4LFC - chains A and I of the 21 polymer chains in the assembly; structure by X-ray diffraction, 3.60 A resolution.

Chain A:
Molecule: 16S rRNA
Source organism: Thermus thermophilus
Sequence (1522 nucleotides; each row starts with the number of its first residue; note: 42 numbers in that range are skipped by the numbering (no residue carries them; nothing is unmodelled there); a row labelled like 190A-190L holds insertion residues (190A, then the next letters in order); numbering starts at 0):
     0 UUUGUUGGAG AGUUUGAUCC UGGCUCAGGG UGAACGCUGG CGGCGUGCCU AAGACAUGCA
    60 AGUCGUGCGG G
    73 CCGCGGGGUU UU
    88 ACUCCG
    95 UGGUC
   101 AGCGGCGGAC GGGUGAGUAA CGCGUGGGU
  129A G
   130 ACCUACCCGG AAGAGGGGGA CAACCCGGGG AAACUCGGGC UAAUCCCCCA UGUGGACCCG
   190 C
190A-190L CCCUUGGGGUGU
   191 GUCCAAAGGG CUUU
   216 GCCCGCUUCC GGAUGGGCCC GCGUCCCAUC AGCUAGUUGG UGGGGUAAUG GCCCACCAAG
   276 GCGACGACGG GUAGCCGGUC UGAGAGGAUG GCCGGCCACA GGGGCACUGA GACACGGGCC
   336 CCACUCCUAC GGGAGGCAGC AGUUAGGAAU CUUCCGCAAU GGGCGCAAGC CUGACGGAGC
   396 GACGCCGCUU GGAGGAAGAA GCCCUUCGGG GUGUAAACUC CUGAA
   442 CCCGGGACGA AACCCCCGAC GA
   474 GGGGACUGAC GGUACCGGG
   494 GUAAUAGCGC CGGCCAACUC CGUGCCAGCA GCCGCGGUAA UACGGAGGGC GCGAGCGUUA
   554 CCCGGAUUCA CUGGGCGUAA AGGGCGUGUA GGCGGCCUGG GGCGUCCCAU GUGAAAGACC
   614 ACGGCUCAAC CGUGGGGGAG CGUGGGAUAC GCUCAGGCUA GACGGUGGGA GAGGGUGGUG
   674 GAAUUCCCGG AGUAGCGGUG AAAUGCGCAG AUACCGGGAG GAACGCCGAU GGCGAAGGCA
   734 GCCACCUGGU CCACCCGUGA CGCUGAGGCG CGAAAGCGUG GGGAGCAAAC CGGAUUAGAU
   794 ACCCGGGUAG UCCACGCCCU AAACGAUGCG CGCUAGGUCU CUGGGUCU
   848 CCUGGGGGCC GAAGCUAACG CGUUAAGCGC GCCGCCUGGG GAGUACGGCC GCAAGGCUGA
   908 AACUCAAAGG AAUUGACGGG GGCCCGCACA AGCGGUGGAG CAUGUGGUUU AAUUCGAAGX
   968 AACGCGAAGA ACCUUACCAG GCCUUGACAU GCUAGG
 1003A G
  1004 AACCCGGGUG AAAGCCUGGG GUGCCCC
1030A-1030D GCGA
  1031 GGGGAGCCCU AGCACAGGUG CUGCAUGGCC GUCGUCAGCU CGUGCCGUGA GGUGUUGGGU
  1091 UAAGUCCCGC AACGAGCGCA ACCCCCGCCG UUAGUUGCCA GCGGUUCGGC CGGGCACUCU
  1151 AACGGGACUG CCCGCGAAA
  1171 GCGGGAGGAA GGAGGGGACG ACGUCUGGUC AGCAUGGCCC UUACGGCCUG GGCGACACAC
  1231 GUGCUACAAU GCCCACUACA AAGCGAUGCC ACCCGGCAAC GGGGAGCUAA UCGCAAAAAG
  1291 GUGGGCCCAG UUCGGAUUGG GGUCUGCAAC CCGACCCCAU GAAGCCGGAA UCGCUAGUAA
  1351 UCGCGGAUCA G
 1361A C
  1362 CAUGCCGCGG UGAAUACGUU CCCGGGCCUU GUACACACXG CCXGUXACGC CAUGGGAGCG
  1422 GGCUCUACCC GAAGUCGCCG GG
  1446 AGCCUACGGG
  1459 CAGGCGCCGA GGGUAGGGCC CGUGACUGGG GCGAAGUCGU AACAAGGUAG CUGUACCGGA
  1519 AGGUGCGGCU GGAUCCACUC CUUUCU
Not modelled in the structure: 0-4, 1534-1538
Sequence notes: conflict C1534 (A2157 in M26923.1), A1535 (C2158 in M26923.1)
Modified positions: PSU (pseudouridine-5'-monophosphate) at position 516, 7MG (7N-methyl-8-hydroguanosine-5'-monophosphate) at position 527, M2G (N2-dimethylguanosine-5'-monophosphate) at position 966, 5MC (5-methylcytidine-5'-monophosphate) at position 967, 2MG (2N-methylguanosine-5'-monophosphate) at position 1207, 5MC (5-methylcytidine-5'-monophosphate) at position 1400, 4OC (4n,o2'-methylcytidine-5'-monophosphate) at position 1402, 5MC (5-methylcytidine-5'-monophosphate) at position 1404, 5MC (5-methylcytidine-5'-monophosphate) at position 1407, UR3 (3-methyluridine-5'-monophoshate) at position 1498, MA6 (6N-dimethyladenosine-5'-monophoshate) at position 1518, MA6 (6N-dimethyladenosine-5'-monophoshate) at position 1519, PSU (pseudouridine-5'-monophosphate) at position 1540, PSU (pseudouridine-5'-monophosphate) at position 1541
Bound ions: Mg2+ site 1 near U12 (its only coordinating residue here); Mg2+ site 2: U12, C526, A914; Mg2+ site 3 near G21 (its only coordinating residue here); Mg2+ site 4: G61, U62; Mg2+ site 5: A116, G117, G289; Mg2+ site 6: C121, G124, U125, G236; Mg2+ site 7 near A195 (its only coordinating residue here); Mg2+ site 8: G238, U239; K+ site 1 near G293 (its only coordinating residue here); Mg2+ site 9: G299, G558; Mg2+ site 10 near C352 (its only coordinating residue here); Mg2+ site 11 near C461 (its only coordinating residue here); 50 more Mg2+ sites not listed; 3 more K+ sites not listed
Residues lining bound ligands: tobramycin (TOY): 5MC_1404, G1405, U1406, 5MC_1407, A1408, C1409, G1491, A1492, A1493, G1494, U1495, C1496

Chain I:
Molecule: ribosomal protein S9
Source organism: Thermus thermophilus
UniProt: P80374 (RS9_THET8); numbering as in UniProt (aligned over 1-128)
Sequence (128 residues; row label = number of the first residue in the row):
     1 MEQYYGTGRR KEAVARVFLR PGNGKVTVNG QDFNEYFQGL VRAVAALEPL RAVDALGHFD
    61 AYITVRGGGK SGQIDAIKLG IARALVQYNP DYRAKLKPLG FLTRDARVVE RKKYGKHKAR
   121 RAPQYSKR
Not modelled in the structure: 1

Chain A / chain I interface:
Pairs across the interface (112; chain A residue first):
  G942(A) - Gln124(I)  hydrogen bond to the base
  U943(A) - Gln124(I)  hydrogen bond to the sugar
  C970(A) - Ser126(I)  base contact
  C1116(A) - Val108(I)  sugar contact
  G1117(A) - Arg104(I)  hydrogen bond to the phosphate
  G1117(A) - Ala106(I)  sugar contact
  C1118(A) - Arg9(I)  salt bridge to the phosphate
  C1118(A) - Arg83(I)  hydrogen bond to the phosphate
  C1118(A) - Arg104(I)  salt bridge to the phosphate
  C1119(A) - Arg83(I)  salt bridge to the phosphate
  G1127(A) - Arg16(I)  hydrogen bond to the sugar
  G1127(A) - Arg66(I)  salt bridge to the phosphate
  C1128(A) - Arg16(I)  hydrogen bond to the sugar
  C1128(A) - Tyr62(I)  hydrogen bond to the phosphate
  C1128(A) - Arg66(I)  salt bridge to the phosphate
  C1129(A) - Tyr62(I)  hydrogen bond to the phosphate
  A1130(A) - Gln3(I)  hydrogen bond to the sugar
  A1130(A) - Phe18(I)  sugar contact
  A1130(A) - Arg20(I)  hydrogen bond to the phosphate
  A1130(A) - Tyr62(I)  phosphate contact
  G1131(A) - Gln3(I)  phosphate contact
  G1131(A) - Arg20(I)  salt bridge to the phosphate
  C1147(A) - Tyr5(I)  hydrogen bond to the sugar
  C1147(A) - Arg16(I)  hydrogen bond to the base
  U1148(A) - Tyr5(I)  phosphate contact
  U1148(A) - Thr7(I)  hydrogen bond to the phosphate
  U1148(A) - Arg9(I)  salt bridge to the phosphate
  U1148(A) - Val14(I)  phosphate contact
  U1148(A) - Arg16(I)  hydrogen bond to the sugar
  C1149(A) - Arg9(I)  salt bridge to the phosphate
  C1149(A) - Val14(I)  phosphate contact
  G1177(A) - Lys97(I)  salt bridge to the phosphate
  G1178(A) - Arg93(I)  salt bridge to the phosphate
  G1178(A) - Lys97(I)  hydrogen bond to the base
  A1179(A) - Arg93(I)  salt bridge to the phosphate
  A1179(A) - Leu102(I)  sugar contact
  A1179(A) - Arg104(I)  sugar contact
  A1180(A) - Thr103(I)  hydrogen bond to the phosphate
  A1180(A) - Arg104(I)  phosphate contact
  G1186(A) - Lys113(I)  hydrogen bond to the phosphate
  G1187(A) - Arg111(I)  hydrogen bond to the sugar
  G1187(A) - Lys113(I)  salt bridge to the phosphate
  A1188(A) - Tyr114(I)  hydrogen bond to the phosphate
  G1231(A) - Ser126(I)  sugar contact
  U1232(A) - Gln124(I)  hydrogen bond to the phosphate
  U1232(A) - Tyr125(I)  phosphate contact
  U1232(A) - Ser126(I)  phosphate contact
  G1233(A) - His117(I)  salt bridge to the phosphate
  G1233(A) - Pro123(I)  phosphate contact
  G1233(A) - Gln124(I)  hydrogen bond to the phosphate
  A1248(A) - Tyr36(I)  sugar contact
  A1248(A) - Lys70(I)  sugar contact
  C1249(A) - Tyr36(I)  hydrogen bond to the sugar
  C1249(A) - Gly67(I)  sugar contact
  C1249(A) - Gly68(I)  hydrogen bond to the sugar
  C1249(A) - Gly69(I)  base contact
  C1249(A) - Lys70(I)  base contact
  C1249(A) - Gln73(I)  hydrogen bond to the sugar
  A1250(A) - Glu12(I)  sugar contact
  A1250(A) - Arg66(I)  phosphate contact
  A1250(A) - Gly67(I)  sugar contact
  A1250(A) - Gly68(I)  sugar contact
  A1251(A) - Glu12(I)  sugar contact
  A1251(A) - Gly67(I)  phosphate contact
  G1290(A) - Leu40(I)  sugar contact
  G1291(A) - Gly39(I)  sugar contact
  C1342(A) - Gln124(I)  sugar contact
  C1342(A) - Tyr125(I)  phosphate contact
  G1343(A) - Arg121(I)  hydrogen bond to the sugar
  G1343(A) - Ala122(I)  hydrogen bond to the sugar
  G1343(A) - Tyr125(I)  hydrogen bond to the phosphate
  C1344(A) - Arg120(I)  sugar contact
  U1345(A) - Arg120(I)  salt bridge to the phosphate
  A1346(A) - Arg120(I)  salt bridge to the phosphate
  G1347(A) - Arg10(I)  hydrogen bond to the base
  G1347(A) - Lys11(I)  base contact
  G1347(A) - Arg107(I)  hydrogen bond to the base
  G1347(A) - Val108(I)  sugar contact
  G1347(A) - Glu110(I)  hydrogen bond to the phosphate
  U1348(A) - Glu110(I)  hydrogen bond to the phosphate
  U1348(A) - Arg120(I)  phosphate contact
  A1349(A) - Lys118(I)  salt bridge to the phosphate
  A1349(A) - Arg120(I)  hydrogen bond to the phosphate
  A1349(A) - Arg121(I)  hydrogen bond to the phosphate
  A1350(A) - Lys118(I)  salt bridge to the phosphate
  A1350(A) - Arg121(I)  salt bridge to the phosphate
  U1351(A) - Lys118(I)  hydrogen bond to the base
  C1366(A) - His117(I)  salt bridge to the phosphate
  C1367(A) - Lys112(I)  salt bridge to the phosphate
  C1367(A) - Tyr114(I)  phosphate contact
  C1367(A) - Gly115(I)  hydrogen bond to the phosphate
  C1367(A) - Lys116(I)  phosphate contact
  G1368(A) - Arg111(I)  salt bridge to the phosphate
  G1368(A) - Lys112(I)  salt bridge to the phosphate
  G1368(A) - Lys113(I)  phosphate contact
  G1368(A) - Tyr114(I)  hydrogen bond to the phosphate
  C1369(A) - Arg111(I)  phosphate contact
  C1369(A) - Lys112(I)  hydrogen bond to the phosphate
  G1370(A) - Glu12(I)  phosphate contact
  G1370(A) - Val109(I)  sugar contact
  G1371(A) - Lys11(I)  salt bridge to the phosphate
  G1371(A) - Gly68(I)  sugar contact
  G1371(A) - Gly69(I)  hydrogen bond to the phosphate
  G1371(A) - Val109(I)  phosphate contact
  U1372(A) - Lys11(I)  salt bridge to the phosphate
  U1372(A) - Gly69(I)  phosphate contact
  U1372(A) - Lys70(I)  phosphate contact
  U1372(A) - Ser71(I)  hydrogen bond to the phosphate
  U1372(A) - Gly72(I)  hydrogen bond to the phosphate
  G1373(A) - Lys11(I)  hydrogen bond to the base
  G1373(A) - Arg42(I)  salt bridge to the phosphate
  G1373(A) - Ser71(I)  hydrogen bond to the phosphate
Other interface residues (no listed pair), chain A (54 interface residues in all): M2G_966, G1184, C1189, U1292, U1341
Other interface residues (no listed pair), chain I (52 interface residues in all): Lys127, Arg128

In short:
54 residues of chain A face 52 of chain I across their interface; the contacts include 42 hydrogen bonds and
25 salt bridges. Polar pairs include G942(A)-Gln124(I), C1147(A)-Arg16(I) and G1178(A)-Lys97(I). Chain A binds
tobramycin. U12(A), C526(A) and A914(A) coordinate Mg2+ site 2.
Here chain A is 16S rRNA and chain I is ribosomal protein S9, both from Thermus thermophilus. Entry 4LFC
(Crystal Structure of 30S ribosomal subunit from Thermus thermophilus) was determined by X-ray diffraction.
